Entry 7TKO (electron microscopy, 4.80 A resolution (low resolution: residue-level contacts below are approximate; hydrogen-bond / salt-bridge calls are withheld)); this record covers chains A and E of the 27 polymer chains in the assembly.

== Chain A ==
Molecule: ATP synthase subunit alpha
Source organism: Saccharomyces cerevisiae
UniProtKB: P07251 (ATPA_YEAST); residues 1-510 here correspond to UniProt positions 36-545 (UniProt number = residue number + 35)
Sequence (510 residues; row label = number of the first residue in the row):
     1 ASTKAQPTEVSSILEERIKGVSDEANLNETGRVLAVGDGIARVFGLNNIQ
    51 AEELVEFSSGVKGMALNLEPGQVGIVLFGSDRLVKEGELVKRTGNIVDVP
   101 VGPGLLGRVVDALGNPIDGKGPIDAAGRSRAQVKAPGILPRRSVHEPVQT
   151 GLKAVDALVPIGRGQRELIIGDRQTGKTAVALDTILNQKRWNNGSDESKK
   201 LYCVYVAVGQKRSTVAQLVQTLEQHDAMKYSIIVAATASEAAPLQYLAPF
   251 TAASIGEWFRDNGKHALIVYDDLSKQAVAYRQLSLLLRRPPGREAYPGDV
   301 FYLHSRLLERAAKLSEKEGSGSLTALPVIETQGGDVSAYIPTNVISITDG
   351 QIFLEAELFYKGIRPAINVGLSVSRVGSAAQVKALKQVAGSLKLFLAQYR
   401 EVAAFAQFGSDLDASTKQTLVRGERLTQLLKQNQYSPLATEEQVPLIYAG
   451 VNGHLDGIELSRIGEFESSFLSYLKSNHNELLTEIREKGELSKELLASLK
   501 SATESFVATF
Not modelled in the structure: 1-8, 408-409, 510
Curated features (UniProtKB/Swiss-Prot):
  - binding site (ATP): Gly171 to Thr178
  - site: Ser372 (Required for activity)
  - modified residue (Phosphoserine): Ser22, Ser143

== Chain E ==
Molecule: ATP synthase subunit beta
Source organism: Saccharomyces cerevisiae
Notes: EC 7.1.2.2
UniProtKB: P00830 (ATPB_YEAST); residues 1-478 here correspond to UniProt positions 34-511 (UniProt number = residue number + 33)
Sequence (478 residues; numbered 1 to 478; the number before each row is that of its first residue):
     1 ASAAQSTPITGKVTAVIGAIVDVHFEQSELPAILNALEIKTPQGKLVLEV
    51 AQHLGENTVRTIAMDGTEGLVRGEKVLDTGGPISVPVGRETLGRIINVIG
   101 EPIDERGPIKSKLRKPIHADPPSFAEQSTSAEILETGIKVVDLLAPYARG
   151 GKIGLFGGAGVGKTVFIQELINNIAKAHGGFSVFTGVGERTREGNDLYRE
   201 MKETGVINLEGESKVALVFGQMNEPPGARARVALTGLTIAEYFRDEEGQD
   251 VLLFIDNIFRFTQAGSEVSALLGRIPSAVGYQPTLATDMGLLQERITTTK
   301 KGSVTSVQAVYVPADDLTDPAPATTFAHLDATTVLSRGISELGIYPAVDP
   351 LDSKSRLLDAAVVGQEHYDVASKVQETLQTYKSLQDIIAILGMDELSEQD
   401 KLTVERARKIQRFLSQPFAVAEVFTGIPGKLVRLKDTVASFKAVLEGKYD
   451 NIPEHAFYMVGGIEDVVAKAEKLAAEAN
Not modelled in the structure: 1-6, 476-478
Curated features (UniProtKB/Swiss-Prot):
  - binding site (ATP): Gly157 to Thr164
  - modified residue: Thr79 (Phosphothreonine), Thr204 (Phosphothreonine), Ser340 (Phosphoserine)

== Interface between chain A and chain E ==
Residue-residue contacts (16):
  Asn47(A) with Arg72(E)
  Ile49(A) with Leu70(E); Val71(E); Arg72(E)
  Gln50(A) with Gly69(E); Leu70(E)
  Ala51(A) with Glu68(E); Gly69(E); Leu70(E)
  Leu68(A) with Ala15(E); Val16(E)
  Glu69(A) with Thr14(E)
  Pro70(A) with Thr14(E)
  Pro291(A) with Val279(E)
  Ser337(A) with Ala314(E)
  Ser346(A) with Ala159(E)
Interface residues without a listed pair, chain A (15 interface residues in all): Leu66, Asn67, Gly292, Ser305, Arg306
Interface residues without a listed pair, chain E (14 interface residues in all): Ile17, Met222, Asn223

== Summary ==
Chain A and chain E form an interface of 15 and 14 residues respectively. From UniProt: 8 ATP-binding residues
on chain A; 8 ATP-binding residues on chain E.
Chain A is ATP synthase subunit alpha and chain E is ATP synthase subunit beta, both from Saccharomyces
cerevisiae; the structure, Yeast ATP synthase State 3catalytic(a) with 10 mM ATP backbone model, was
determined by electron microscopy, deposited together with 7TJS, 7TJT, 7TJU, 7TJV, 7TJW, 7TJX and 30 further
entries.
